4Y9Y - chains B and C of the 28 polymer chains in the assembly; structure by X-ray diffraction, 2.80 A resolution.

Chain B:
Molecule: Proteasome subunit alpha type-3
Organism: Saccharomyces cerevisiae S288c
Notes: EC 3.4.25.1
Reference sequence: P23638 (PSA3_YEAST); residues 0-257 here correspond to UniProt positions 1-258 (UniProt number = residue number + 1)
Chain sequence (258 residues; row label = number of the first residue in the row; numbering starts at 0):
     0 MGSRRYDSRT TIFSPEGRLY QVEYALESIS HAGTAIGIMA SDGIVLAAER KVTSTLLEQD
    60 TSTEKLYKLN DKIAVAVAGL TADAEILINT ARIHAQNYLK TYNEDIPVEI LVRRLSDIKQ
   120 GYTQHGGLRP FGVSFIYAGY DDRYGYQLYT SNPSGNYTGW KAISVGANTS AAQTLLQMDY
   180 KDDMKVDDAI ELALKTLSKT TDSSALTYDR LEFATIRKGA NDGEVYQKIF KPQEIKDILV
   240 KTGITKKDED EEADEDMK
Disordered / not traced: 0, 245-257
UniProt features mapped onto this chain:
  - cross-link (Glycyl lysine isopeptide (Lys-Gly)): Lys99 (interchain with G-Cter in ubiquitin), Lys198 (interchain with G-Cter in ubiquitin), Lys230 (interchain with G-Cter in ubiquitin)

Chain C:
Molecule: Proteasome subunit alpha type-4
Organism: Saccharomyces cerevisiae S288c
Notes: EC 3.4.25.1
Reference sequence: P40303 (PSA4_YEAST); residues -1 to 252 here correspond to UniProt positions 1-254 (UniProt number = residue number + 2)
Chain sequence (254 residues; row label = number of the first residue in the row; numbers below 1 keep their minus sign (Met-1 is residue -1)):
    -1 MSGYDRALSI FSPDGHIFQV EYALEAVKRG TCAVGVKGKN CVVLGCERRS TLKLQDTRIT
    59 PSKVSKIDSH VVLSFSGLNA DSRILIEKAR VEAQSHRLTL EDPVTVEYLT RYVAGVQQRY
   119 TQSGGVRPFG VSTLIAGFDP RDDEPKLYQT EPSGIYSSWS AQTIGRNSKT VREFLEKNYD
   179 RKEPPATVEE CVKLTVRSLL EVVQTGAKNI EITVVKPDSD IVALSSEEIN QYVTQIEQEK
   239 QEQQEQDKKK KSNH
Disordered / not traced: -1 to 0, 241-252
UniProt features mapped onto this chain:
  - modified residue: Thr58 (Phosphothreonine)

How chain B and chain C interact:
Contacting residue pairs (75):
  Arg3(B) - Arg4(C)  hydrogen bond (backbone-side chain)
  Asp6(B) - Tyr2(C)  hydrogen bond
  Asp6(B) - Arg4(C)  salt bridge
  Arg8(B) - Tyr2(C)
  Arg8(B) - Arg4(C)
  Thr10(B) - Leu6(C)
  Thr10(B) - Arg125(C)
  Ile11(B) - Leu6(C)  hydrophobic
  Ile11(B) - Gln17(C)
  Phe12(B) - Gln17(C)
  Phe12(B) - Tyr20(C)  hydrophobic
  Phe12(B) - Ala21(C)  hydrophobic
  Phe12(B) - Leu76(C)  hydrophobic
  Phe12(B) - Arg125(C)
  Phe12(B) - Pro126(C)
  Phe12(B) - Gly128(C)
  Ser13(B) - Tyr20(C)
  Pro14(B) - Tyr20(C)  hydrophobic
  Pro14(B) - Glu23(C)
  Glu15(B) - Glu23(C)
  Glu15(B) - Arg27(C)  hydrogen bond (backbone-side chain)
  Gly16(B) - Tyr20(C)
  Gly16(B) - Glu23(C)
  Gly16(B) - Ala24(C)
  Gly16(B) - Arg27(C)
  Arg17(B) - Arg27(C)
  Leu18(B) - Arg125(C)
  Met38(B) - Asp54(C)
  Met38(B) - Arg56(C)
  Arg112(B) - Arg81(C)
  Ser115(B) - Arg81(C)  hydrogen bond (backbone-side chain)
  Asp116(B) - Arg81(C)  salt bridge
  Gln119(B) - Ala78(C)
  Gln119(B) - Asp79(C)
  Gln119(B) - Ile82(C)
  Thr122(B) - Arg125(C)  hydrogen bond (backbone-side chain)
  Gln123(B) - Tyr118(C)
  Gln123(B) - Gly123(C)
  Gln123(B) - Val124(C)
  Gln123(B) - Arg125(C)  hydrogen bond (backbone-backbone)
  Gln123(B) - Phe127(C)
  His124(B) - Gly123(C)
  His124(B) - Val124(C)
  Gly125(B) - Tyr2(C)
  Gly125(B) - Gly123(C)
  Gly126(B) - Tyr2(C)
  Tyr143(B) - Arg56(C)  hydrogen bond (backbone-side chain)
  Tyr143(B) - Ile57(C)  hydrophobic
  Tyr145(B) - Arg56(C)  hydrogen bond (backbone-side chain)
  Gln146(B) - Ile57(C)
  Leu147(B) - Ile57(C)
  Tyr148(B) - Ile57(C)
  Ser153(B) - Ala78(C)
  Gly154(B) - Ala78(C)
  Gly154(B) - Arg81(C)  hydrogen bond (backbone-side chain)
  Asn155(B) - Asn77(C)
  Asn155(B) - Ala78(C)
  Tyr156(B) - Pro59(C)  hydrophobic
  Tyr156(B) - Arg81(C)
  Gly158(B) - Gln53(C)
  Gly158(B) - Asp54(C)  hydrogen bond (backbone-backbone)
  Gly158(B) - Ile57(C)
  Gly158(B) - Thr58(C)  hydrogen bond (backbone-side chain)
  Trp159(B) - Leu50(C)  hydrophobic
  Trp159(B) - Lys51(C)
  Trp159(B) - Leu52(C)
  Trp159(B) - Gln53(C)
  Trp159(B) - Asp54(C)
  Lys160(B) - Leu52(C)  hydrogen bond (backbone-backbone)
  Lys160(B) - Gln53(C)
  Lys160(B) - Asp54(C)
  Ala161(B) - Leu52(C)
  Gln172(B) - Leu52(C)
  Leu175(B) - Leu52(C)
  Gln176(B) - Leu52(C)
Other interface residues (no listed pair), chain B (41 interface residues in all): Glu108, Thr157, Tyr179

In short:
Chain B and chain C form an interface of 41 and 31 residues respectively, with 12 hydrogen bonds and 2 salt
bridges. Among the polar pairs are Asp6(B)-Arg4(C), Asp116(B)-Arg81(C) and Arg3(B)-Arg4(C).
Here chain B is Proteasome subunit alpha type-3 and chain C is Proteasome subunit alpha type-4, both from
Saccharomyces cerevisiae S288c. Entry 4Y9Y (Yeast 20S proteasome beta2-H116E mutant) was determined by X-ray
diffraction, deposited together with 4Y69, 4Y6A, 4Y6V, 4Y6Z, 4Y70, 4Y74 and 34 further entries.
